Entry 4U7Q (X-ray diffraction, 1.70 A resolution); this record covers chains A and B.

== Chain A (and B) ==
Molecule: V-1 protease
From: Human immunodeficiency virus 1
Notes: chain B of this document is another copy of the same molecule, construct and numbering; everything in this record applies to it too
UniProt: Q9Q2G4 (Q9Q2G4_9HIV1); residue numbers follow UniProt; this construct covers 1-99
Chain sequence (99 residues; each row starts with the number of its first residue):
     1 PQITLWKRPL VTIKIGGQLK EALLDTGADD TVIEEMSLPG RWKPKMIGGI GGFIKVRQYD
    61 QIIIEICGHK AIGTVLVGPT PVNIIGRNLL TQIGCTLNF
Construct notes: conflict Lys7 (Gln in Q9Q2G4), Ile33 (Leu in Q9Q2G4), Ser37 (Asn in Q9Q2G4), Ile63 (Leu in Q9Q2G4)
Small-molecule neighbours: 3EM (N~2~-({[7-(diethylamino)-2-oxo-2H-chromen-4-yl]methoxy}carbonyl)-N-[(2S,4S,5S)-4-hydroxy-1,6-diphenyl-5-{[(1,3-thiazol-5-ylmethoxy)carbonyl]amino}hexan-2-yl]-L-valinamide): Arg8, Asp25, Gly27, Ala28, Asp29, Asp30, Val32, Ile47, Gly48, Gly49, Ile50, Phe53, Thr80, Pro81, Val82, Ile84
From the paper describing this entry:
  - binding site for 3EM: Asp29
  - conformationally variable residues (order/disorder transition): Glu35 to Asp60

== How chain A and chain B interact ==
Residue-residue contacts - 102 pairs, chain A then chain B:
  Pro1(A) - Leu97(B)
  Pro1(A) - Asn98(B)
  Pro1(A) - Phe99(B)  hydrogen bond (backbone-backbone)
  Gln2(A) - Thr96(B)  hydrogen bond
  Gln2(A) - Leu97(B)
  Gln2(A) - Asn98(B)  hydrogen bond (backbone-side chain)
  Ile3(A) - Thr96(B)
  Ile3(A) - Leu97(B)  hydrogen bond (backbone-backbone)
  Thr4(A) - Thr96(B)
  Leu5(A) - Thr26(B)
  Leu5(A) - Arg87(B)  hydrogen bond (backbone-side chain)
  Leu5(A) - Leu90(B)  hydrophobic
  Leu5(A) - Thr91(B)
  Leu5(A) - Cys95(B)
  Trp6(A) - Arg87(B)  hydrogen bond (backbone-side chain)
  Trp6(A) - Thr91(B)
  Trp6(A) - Gln92(B)
  Lys7(A) - Arg87(B)
  Arg8(A) - Asp29(B)  salt bridge
  Arg8(A) - Arg87(B)
  Pro9(A) - Thr26(B)
  Pro9(A) - Arg87(B)
  Pro9(A) - Leu97(B)  hydrophobic
  Leu23(A) - Gly27(B)
  Leu24(A) - Thr26(B)  hydrogen bond (backbone-side chain)
  Leu24(A) - Leu97(B)  hydrophobic
  Leu24(A) - Phe99(B)  hydrophobic
  Asp25(A) - Asp25(B)
  Asp25(A) - Thr26(B)
  Asp25(A) - Gly27(B)  hydrogen bond (side chain-backbone)
  Thr26(A) - Leu5(B)
  Thr26(A) - Pro9(B)
  Thr26(A) - Leu24(B)  hydrogen bond (side chain-backbone)
  Thr26(A) - Asp25(B)
  Thr26(A) - Thr26(B)  hydrogen bond (backbone-side chain)
  Thr26(A) - Leu97(B)
  Gly27(A) - Leu23(B)
  Gly27(A) - Asp25(B)  hydrogen bond (backbone-side chain)
  Asp29(A) - Arg8(B)  salt bridge
  Val32(A) - Ile50(B)  hydrophobic
  Ile47(A) - Ile50(B)  hydrophobic
  Gly48(A) - Ile50(B)
  Gly49(A) - Ile50(B)
  Ile50(A) - Gly48(B)
  Ile50(A) - Gly49(B)
  Ile50(A) - Ile50(B)  hydrogen bond (backbone-backbone)
  Ile50(A) - Gly51(B)  hydrogen bond (backbone-backbone)
  Ile50(A) - Gly52(B)  hydrogen bond (backbone-backbone)
  Ile50(A) - Ile54(B)  hydrophobic
  Ile50(A) - Thr80(B)
  Gly51(A) - Gly51(B)
  Gly51(A) - Gly52(B)
  Gly51(A) - Phe53(B)
  Gly52(A) - Gly51(B)
  Phe53(A) - Gly51(B)
  Ile54(A) - Ile50(B)
  Ile54(A) - Gly51(B)
  Cys67(A) - Phe99(B)  hydrophobic
  His69(A) - Phe99(B)
  Thr80(A) - Ile50(B)
  Ile84(A) - Ile50(B)  hydrophobic
  Arg87(A) - Leu5(B)  hydrogen bond (side chain-backbone)
  Arg87(A) - Trp6(B)  hydrogen bond (side chain-backbone)
  Arg87(A) - Lys7(B)
  Arg87(A) - Arg8(B)
  Arg87(A) - Pro9(B)
  Leu90(A) - Leu5(B)  hydrophobic
  Thr91(A) - Leu5(B)
  Thr91(A) - Trp6(B)
  Ile93(A) - Phe99(B)
  Gly94(A) - Asn98(B)
  Gly94(A) - Phe99(B)
  Cys95(A) - Leu5(B)
  Cys95(A) - Leu97(B)  hydrophobic
  Cys95(A) - Asn98(B)
  Cys95(A) - Phe99(B)  hydrophobic
  Thr96(A) - Ile3(B)
  Thr96(A) - Thr4(B)
  Thr96(A) - Thr96(B)
  Thr96(A) - Leu97(B)
  Thr96(A) - Asn98(B)  hydrogen bond (backbone-backbone)
  Leu97(A) - Pro1(B)
  Leu97(A) - Gln2(B)
  Leu97(A) - Ile3(B)  hydrogen bond (backbone-backbone)
  Leu97(A) - Pro9(B)  hydrophobic
  Leu97(A) - Leu24(B)  hydrophobic
  Leu97(A) - Thr26(B)
  Leu97(A) - Cys95(B)  hydrophobic
  Leu97(A) - Thr96(B)
  Leu97(A) - Leu97(B)  hydrophobic
  Asn98(A) - Pro1(B)
  Asn98(A) - Gln2(B)  hydrogen bond (side chain-backbone)
  Asn98(A) - Gly94(B)
  Asn98(A) - Cys95(B)
  Asn98(A) - Thr96(B)  hydrogen bond (backbone-backbone)
  Phe99(A) - Pro1(B)  hydrogen bond (backbone-backbone)
  Phe99(A) - Leu24(B)  hydrophobic
  Phe99(A) - Cys67(B)  hydrophobic
  Phe99(A) - His69(B)
  Phe99(A) - Ile93(B)
  Phe99(A) - Gly94(B)
  Phe99(A) - Cys95(B)  hydrophobic
Interface residues without a listed pair, chain A (40 interface residues in all): Ile66, Pro79
Interface residues without a listed pair, chain B (38 interface residues in all): Ile66, Pro79

== Summary ==
40 residues of chain A and 38 residues of chain B are in contact, with 21 hydrogen bonds and 2 salt bridges.
Polar pairs include Arg8(A)-Asp29(B), Gln2(A)-Thr96(B) and Gln2(A)-Asn98(B). Ligands of chain A: compound 3EM.
The paper reports a binding site for 3EM at Asp29(A); conformational variability at Glu35(A).
Chain A and chain B are both V-1 protease (Human immunodeficiency virus 1); the structure, Structure of
wild-type HIV protease in complex with photosensitive inhibitor PDI-6, was determined by X-ray diffraction
(same publication as 4U7V).
